PDB entry 3MS9 | X-ray diffraction, 1.80 A resolution | chain A

[Chain A]
Name: Tyrosine-protein kinase ABL1
Source organism: Mus musculus
Notes: EC 2.7.10.2; fragment: KINASE DOMAIN, residues 229-515
UniProtKB: P00520 (ABL1_MOUSE); residue numbers follow UniProt; this construct covers 229-515
Amino-acid sequence (293 residues; row label = number of the first residue in the row):
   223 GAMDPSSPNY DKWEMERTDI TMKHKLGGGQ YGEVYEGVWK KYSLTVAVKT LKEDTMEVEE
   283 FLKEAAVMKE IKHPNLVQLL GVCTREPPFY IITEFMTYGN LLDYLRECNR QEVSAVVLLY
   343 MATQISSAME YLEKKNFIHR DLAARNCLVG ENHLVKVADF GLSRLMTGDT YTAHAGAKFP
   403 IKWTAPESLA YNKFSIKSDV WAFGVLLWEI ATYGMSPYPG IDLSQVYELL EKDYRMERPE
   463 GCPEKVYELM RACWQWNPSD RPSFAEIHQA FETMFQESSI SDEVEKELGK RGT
Disordered / not traced: 223, 228-229, 274-279, 388-389, 499-515
Differences from the reference sequence: expression tag (223-228)
Ligand contacts:
  - methyl 2-amino-4-chlorobenzoate (MS9): A337, L340, L341, A344, L429, I432, A433, G463, C464, P465, V468
  - sti-571 (STI; 4-(4-methyl-piperazin-1-ylmethyl)-N-[4-methyl-3-(4-pyridin-3-yl-pyrimidin-2-ylamino)-phenyl]-benzamide): L248, Y253, V256, A269, V270, K271, E286, V289, M290, I293, V299, I313, T315, E316, F317, M318, G321, F359, I360, H361, R362, L370, A380, D381, F382

[In short]
Ligands of chain A: sti-571 and methyl 2-amino-4-chlorobenzoate.
Chain A is Tyrosine-protein kinase ABL1 (Mus musculus); the structure, ABL kinase in complex with imatinib and
a fragment (FRAG1) in the myristate pocket, was determined by X-ray diffraction (same publication as 3MSS).
